PDB entry 4Q3E | X-ray diffraction, 2.20 A resolution | chain A

Chain A:
Name: PYLD, pyrrolysine synthase
Organism: Methanosarcina barkeri
Notes: EC 1.4.1.-
UniProt: Q46E80 (Q46E80_METBF); residues 1-259 here correspond to UniProt positions 5-263 (UniProt number = residue number + 4)
Sequence (260 residues; row label = number of the first residue in the row; numbering starts at 0):
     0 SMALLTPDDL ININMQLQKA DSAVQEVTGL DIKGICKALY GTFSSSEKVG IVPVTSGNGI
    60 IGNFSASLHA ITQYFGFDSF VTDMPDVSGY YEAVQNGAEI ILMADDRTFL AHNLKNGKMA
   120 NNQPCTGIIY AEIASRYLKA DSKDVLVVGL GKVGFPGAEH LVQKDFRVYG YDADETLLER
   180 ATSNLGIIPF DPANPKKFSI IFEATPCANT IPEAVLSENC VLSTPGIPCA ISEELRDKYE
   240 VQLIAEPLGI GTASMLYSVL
Unresolved in the structure: 0-2, 56-59
Sequence notes: expression tag (0)
Metal / ion sites: Mg2+: Y129, E245 (together with NAD); Na+: E202, T204, C206, P227
Ligand contacts:
  - 2YJ (N~5~-D-lysyl-L-ornithine): P52, V53, S55, I60, G61, F63, S64, A103, D104, D105, N121, I226, P246
  - NAD (nicotinamide-adenine-dinucleotide): N121, Q122, T125, Y129, V147, G148, G150, K151, V152, G153, Y170, D171, A172, D173, L176, A203, T204, P205, C206, T209, P224, G225, I226, E245, P246, L247, G250
UniProt features mapped onto this chain:
  - binding site (L-pyrrolysine): L4, V53, I60, A103
  - binding site (NAD(+)): K151, V152, D171, C206, P224, I226, E245

Overview:
Ligands of chain A: NAD and compound 2YJ. Y129 and E245 coordinate Mg2+. The Na+ site is built by E202, T204,
C206 and P227. UniProt lists 4 L-pyrrolysine-binding residues and 7 NAD+-binding residues.
Chain A is PYLD, pyrrolysine synthase (Methanosarcina barkeri); the structure, PylD cocrystallized with
L-Ornithine-Nd-D-lysine and NAD+, was determined by X-ray diffraction, deposited together with 4Q39, 4Q3A,
4Q3C and 4Q3D.
